PDB entry 8HH5 | electron microscopy, 2.90 A resolution | chains A and D of the 7 polymer chains in the assembly

[Chain A]
Protein: ATP synthase subunit alpha
From: Bacillus sp. PS3
Notes: EC 7.1.2.2
UniProtKB: A0A0M3VGF9 (A0A0M3VGF9_BACP3); numbering as in UniProt (aligned over 2-502)
Amino-acid sequence (501 residues; numbered 2 to 502; the number before each row is that of its first residue):
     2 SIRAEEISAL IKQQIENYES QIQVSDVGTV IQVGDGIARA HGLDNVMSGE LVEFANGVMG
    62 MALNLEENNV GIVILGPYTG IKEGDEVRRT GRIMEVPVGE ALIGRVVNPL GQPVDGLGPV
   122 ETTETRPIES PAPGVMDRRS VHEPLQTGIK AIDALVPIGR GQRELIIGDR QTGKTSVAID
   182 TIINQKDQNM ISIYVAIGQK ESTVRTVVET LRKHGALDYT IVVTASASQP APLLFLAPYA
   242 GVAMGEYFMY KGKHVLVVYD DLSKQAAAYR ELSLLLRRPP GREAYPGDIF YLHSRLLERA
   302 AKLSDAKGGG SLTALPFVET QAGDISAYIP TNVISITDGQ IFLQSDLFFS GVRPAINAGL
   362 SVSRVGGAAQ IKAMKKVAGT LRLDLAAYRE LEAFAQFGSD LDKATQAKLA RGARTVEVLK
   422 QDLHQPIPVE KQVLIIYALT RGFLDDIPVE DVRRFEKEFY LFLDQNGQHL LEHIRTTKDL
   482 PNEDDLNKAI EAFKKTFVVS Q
Disordered / not traced: 2-23, 502
Construct notes: conflict Pro132 (Arg in A0A0M3VGF9), Ser193 (Cys in A0A0M3VGF9), Phe463 (Trp in A0A0M3VGF9)
Ion coordination: Mg2+: Thr176 (together with ATP)
Ligand contacts: ATP (adenosine-5'-triphosphate): Asp170, Arg171, Gln172, Thr173, Gly174, Lys175, Thr176, Ser177, Glu320, Phe349, Arg354, Pro355, Gln422, Asp423, Leu424

[Chain D]
Protein: ATP synthase subunit beta
From: Bacillus sp. PS3
Notes: EC 7.1.2.2
UniProtKB: A0A0M4U1P9 (A0A0M4U1P9_BACP3); residue numbers follow UniProt; this construct covers 1-473
Amino-acid sequence (484 residues; numbered -10 to 473; the number before each row is that of its first residue; numbers below 1 keep their minus sign (Met-10 is residue -10)):
   -10 MHHHHHHHHH HMTRGRVIQV MGPVVDVKFE NGHLPAIYNA LKIQHKARNE NEVDIDLTLE
    50 VALHLGDDTV RTIAMASTDG LIRGMEVIDT GAPISVPVGE VTLGRVFNVL GEPIDLEGDI
   110 PADARRDPIH RPAPKFEELA TEVEILETGI KVVDLLAPYI KGGKIGLFGG AGVGKTVLIQ
   170 ELIHNIAQEH GGISVFAGVG ERTREGNDLY HEMKDSGVIS KTAMVFGQMN EPPGARMRVA
   230 LTGLTMAEYF RDEQGQDVLL FIDNIFRFTQ AGSEVSALLG RMPSAVGYQP TLATEMGQLQ
   290 ERITSTAKGS ITSIQAIYVP ADDYTDPAPA TTFSHLDATT NLERKLAEMG IYPAVDPLAS
   350 TSRALAPEIV GEEHYQVARK VQQTLQRYKE LQDIIAILGM DELSDEDKLV VHRARRIQFF
   410 LSQNFHVAEQ FTGQPGSYVP VKETVRGFKE ILEGKYDHLP EDAFRLVGRI EEVVEKAKAM
   470 GVEV
Disordered / not traced: -10 to 0, 472-473
Construct notes: initiating methionine (-10); expression tag (-9 to 0)
Ion coordination: Mg2+: Thr165 (together with ADP, phosphate ion)
Ligand contacts: ADP (adenosine-5'-diphosphate): Gly159, Ala160, Gly161, Val162, Gly163, Lys164, Thr165, Val166, Tyr341, Phe414, Ala417, Phe420

[How chain A and chain D interact]
Contacting residue pairs - 61 pairs, chain A then chain D:
  Ile32(A) - Gly55(D)
  Gln33(A) - His53(D)
  Gln33(A) - Leu54(D)  hydrogen bond (side chain-backbone)
  Val34(A) - Ile26(D)  hydrophobic
  Val34(A) - Leu52(D)
  Val34(A) - His53(D)  hydrogen bond (backbone-backbone)
  Gly35(A) - Leu52(D)
  Asp36(A) - Leu52(D)
  Asp36(A) - Arg270(D)  salt bridge
  Tyr79(A) - Tyr27(D)  hydrogen bond
  Thr80(A) - Ala25(D)
  Thr80(A) - Ile26(D)  hydrogen bond (side chain-backbone)
  Lys83(A) - Leu23(D)
  Lys83(A) - Ala25(D)
  Lys83(A) - His53(D)
  Glu84(A) - Leu23(D)
  Glu84(A) - His53(D)  hydrogen bond (backbone-side chain)
  Glu84(A) - Gly55(D)
  Glu84(A) - Asp56(D)
  Glu84(A) - Asp57(D)  hydrogen bond (side chain-backbone)
  Val107(A) - Phe125(D)  hydrophobic
  Val115(A) - Phe125(D)
  Val115(A) - Glu126(D)
  Asp116(A) - Glu126(D)
  Gly117(A) - Glu126(D)
  Arg171(A) - Phe322(D)
  Gln172(A) - Thr350(D)
  Lys201(A) - Glu290(D)
  Lys201(A) - His324(D)  hydrogen bond (side chain-backbone)
  Lys201(A) - Asp326(D)  salt bridge
  Glu202(A) - Phe125(D)
  Glu202(A) - Leu128(D)
  Glu202(A) - Glu290(D)
  Ser203(A) - Leu128(D)
  Arg206(A) - Phe125(D)
  Arg206(A) - Leu128(D)  hydrogen bond (side chain-backbone)
  Arg206(A) - Thr130(D)
  Thr207(A) - Thr130(D)
  Ala228(A) - Glu290(D)
  Ala228(A) - His324(D)
  Ser229(A) - Gln287(D)
  Ser229(A) - Glu290(D)
  Lys265(A) - Ser323(D)  hydrogen bond
  Arg271(A) - Ser273(D)
  Arg271(A) - Ala274(D)
  Glu272(A) - Pro279(D)
  Glu272(A) - Thr280(D)
  Glu272(A) - Thr283(D)  hydrogen bond
  Leu275(A) - Met271(D)  hydrophobic
  Leu275(A) - Pro272(D)
  Leu275(A) - Ser273(D)
  Leu275(A) - Pro279(D)  hydrophobic
  Leu276(A) - Arg270(D)
  Arg278(A) - Gly269(D)  hydrogen bond (side chain-backbone)
  Arg278(A) - Met271(D)
  Arg279(A) - Met271(D)
  Ala285(A) - Ala274(D)  hydrophobic
  Gln322(A) - Ala319(D)
  Phe350(A) - Gln371(D)
  Arg354(A) - Tyr364(D)  hydrogen bond
  Arg354(A) - Arg368(D)
Interface residues without a listed pair, chain A (40 interface residues in all): Gln200, Val205, Val209, Gln230, Ala232, Pro281, Gln397
Interface residues without a listed pair, chain D (46 interface residues in all): Asn20, Pro24, Ala122, Ala129, Lys153, Gly286, Thr314, Leu325, Thr328, Leu347, Gln375, Ile383

[Summary]
40 residues of chain A and 46 residues of chain D are in contact; the contacts include 12 hydrogen bonds and 2
salt bridges. Among the polar pairs are Asp36(A)-Arg270(D), Lys201(A)-Asp326(D) and Gln33(A)-Leu54(D). Bound
to chain A: ATP. Chain D binds ADP.
Here chain A is ATP synthase subunit alpha and chain D is ATP synthase subunit beta, both from Bacillus sp.
PS3. Entry 8HH5 (F1 domain of FoF1-ATPase from Bacillus PS3,120 degrees,highATP) was determined by electron
microscopy (same publication as 8HH1, 8HH2, 8HH3, 8HH4, 8HH6, 8HH7 and 5 further entries).
